5JNB - chains A and E of the 8 polymer chains in the assembly; structure by X-ray diffraction, 2.49 A resolution.

[Chain A]
Protein: Poly(A) RNA polymerase gld-2
Organism: Caenorhabditis elegans
Notes: EC 2.7.7.19
Reference sequence: O17087 (GLD2_CAEEL), isoform O17087-2; residues 546-923 here correspond to UniProt positions 304-681 (UniProt number = residue number - 242)
Chain sequence (338 residues; row label = number of the first residue in the row; note: 42 numbers in that range are skipped by the numbering (no residue carries them; nothing is unmodelled there)):
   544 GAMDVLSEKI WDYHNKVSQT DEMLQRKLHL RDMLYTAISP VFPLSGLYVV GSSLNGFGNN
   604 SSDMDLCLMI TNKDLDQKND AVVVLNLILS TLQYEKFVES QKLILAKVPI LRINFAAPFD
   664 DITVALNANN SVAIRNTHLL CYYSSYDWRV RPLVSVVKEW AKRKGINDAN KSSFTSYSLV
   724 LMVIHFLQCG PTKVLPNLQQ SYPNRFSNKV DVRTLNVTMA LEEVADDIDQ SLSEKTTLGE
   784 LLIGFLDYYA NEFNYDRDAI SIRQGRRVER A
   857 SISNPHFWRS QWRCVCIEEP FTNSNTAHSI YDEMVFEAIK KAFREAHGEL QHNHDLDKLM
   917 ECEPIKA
Disordered / not traced: 857-860, 879-882, 923
Sequence notes: expression tag (544-545); engineered mutation Ala668 (Asp426 in O17087)
Metal / ion sites: Mg2+ near Asp608 (its only coordinating residue here)
From the paper describing this entry:
  - mutagenesis - N629A: unchanged binding to RNP (RRM RNA binding domain) containing (chain E)
  - mutagenesis - D668A: abolished catalytic activity

[Chain E]
Protein: RNP (RRM RNA binding domain) containing
Organism: Caenorhabditis elegans
Reference sequence: O61711 (O61711_CAEEL); numbering as in UniProt (aligned over 177-250)
Chain sequence (74 residues; row label = number of the first residue in the row):
   177 TLFDNHPVQQ YSGFNPIDFR FDDYVEGAKR FDNLANLIRS STPTDPFANY QKPCESTSTS
   237 RSRTNSAKDQ KHGP
Disordered / not traced: 223-250

[Interface between chain A and chain E]
Residue-residue contacts (65):
  Trp554(A) - Pro219(E)
  Trp554(A) - Pro222(E)
  Asp564(A) - Arg215(E)  salt bridge
  Leu567(A) - Ala211(E)  hydrophobic
  Leu571(A) - Asp208(E)
  Arg574(A) - Asp208(E)  salt bridge
  Tyr578(A) - Val201(E)
  Phe585(A) - Phe197(E)  hydrophobic
  Pro586(A) - Phe197(E)
  Leu587(A) - Phe197(E)
  Leu587(A) - Asp198(E)
  Leu587(A) - Asp199(E)
  Leu587(A) - Tyr200(E)  hydrogen bond (backbone-backbone)
  Leu587(A) - Val201(E)
  Ser588(A) - Val201(E)
  Gly589(A) - Tyr200(E)
  Gly589(A) - Ala204(E)
  Leu590(A) - Ala204(E)
  Tyr591(A) - Gly203(E)
  Tyr591(A) - Ala204(E)  hydrophobic
  Tyr591(A) - Phe207(E)  hydrophobic
  Val592(A) - Phe207(E)
  Leu597(A) - Phe207(E)
  Leu597(A) - Ile214(E)
  Gly599(A) - Ile214(E)
  Met612(A) - Tyr200(E)  hydrophobic
  Ile613(A) - Phe195(E)  hydrophobic
  Ile613(A) - Phe197(E)  hydrophobic
  Ile613(A) - Asp198(E)  hydrogen bond (backbone-backbone)
  Ile613(A) - Tyr200(E)
  Thr614(A) - Arg196(E)  hydrogen bond (side chain-backbone)
  Thr614(A) - Asp198(E)  hydrogen bond
  Thr614(A) - Tyr200(E)
  Asn615(A) - Asp198(E)  hydrogen bond (backbone-side chain)
  Asn615(A) - Tyr200(E)  hydrogen bond (backbone-side chain)
  Asp623(A) - Ile193(E)
  Val626(A) - Phe190(E)  hydrophobic
  Val626(A) - Ile193(E)  hydrophobic
  Val627(A) - Phe195(E)  hydrophobic
  Asn629(A) - Pro183(E)
  Asn629(A) - Val184(E)  hydrogen bond (side chain-backbone)
  Asn629(A) - Gln185(E)  hydrogen bond
  Leu632(A) - Gln185(E)
  Ser633(A) - Gln185(E)  hydrogen bond
  Gln644(A) - His182(E)  hydrogen bond (backbone-side chain)
  Leu646(A) - Pro183(E)  hydrophobic
  Ile677(A) - Phe207(E)
  Thr680(A) - Phe207(E)
  Cys684(A) - Leu210(E)
  Cys684(A) - Leu213(E)
  Cys684(A) - Ile214(E)  hydrophobic
  Tyr685(A) - Leu213(E)
  Ser688(A) - Leu213(E)  hydrogen bond (side chain-backbone)
  Ser688(A) - Ser217(E)  hydrogen bond
  Trp691(A) - Pro219(E)
  Trp691(A) - Pro222(E)  hydrophobic
  Arg694(A) - Ile214(E)
  Arg694(A) - Thr218(E)  hydrogen bond
  Arg756(A) - Asp199(E)  hydrogen bond (side chain-backbone)
  Arg756(A) - Tyr200(E)
  Arg756(A) - Arg206(E)  hydrogen bond (backbone-side chain)
  Val760(A) - Arg206(E)
  Val760(A) - Asn209(E)
  Val760(A) - Leu210(E)  hydrophobic
  Thr761(A) - Asn209(E)
Other interface residues (no listed pair), chain A (47 interface residues in all): Val584, Lys616, Leu618, Gln636, Lys645, His681, Val755, Leu758, Met762
The authors on this interface:
  - interface residues, chain A: Arg756(A)
  - hot spots on chain A (mutagenesis) - R574E: abolished binding to RNP (RRM RNA binding domain) containing (chain E)
  - interface residues, chain E: His182(E), Pro183(E), Phe190(E), Ile193(E), Phe195(E), Phe197(E), Phe207(E), Asp208(E), Leu210(E), Leu213(E), Arg215(E)

[In short]
47 residues of chain A face 28 of chain E across their interface, with 15 hydrogen bonds and 2 salt bridges.
Polar pairs include Asp564(A)-Arg215(E), Arg574(A)-Asp208(E) and Thr614(A)-Arg196(E). The paper reports that
D668A of chain A abolishes catalytic activity; interface residues Arg756(A) and His182(E) among others; 3
substitutions were tested in all.
Chain A is Poly(A) RNA polymerase gld-2 and chain E is RNP (RRM RNA binding domain) containing, both from
Caenorhabditis elegans; the structure, structure of GLD-2/RNP-8 complex, was determined by X-ray diffraction.
